3UBE - chains A and B of the 6 polymer chains in the assembly; structure by X-ray diffraction, 2.15 A resolution.

# Chain A
Molecule: Hemagglutinin HA1
From: Influenza A virus
Notes: fragment: Ectodomain HA1, residues 18-344
UniProtKB: C3W5S1 (C3W5S1_I09A0); the construct lacks a stretch of the UniProt sequence, so the offset changes along the chain: 11-55 = UniProt 18-62; 56-83 = UniProt 64-91; 84-90 = UniProt 93-99; 91-116 = UniProt 101-126; 3 more segments
Chain sequence (329 residues; each row starts with the number of its first residue; a row labelled like 116A-116C holds insertion residues (116A, then the next letters in order)):
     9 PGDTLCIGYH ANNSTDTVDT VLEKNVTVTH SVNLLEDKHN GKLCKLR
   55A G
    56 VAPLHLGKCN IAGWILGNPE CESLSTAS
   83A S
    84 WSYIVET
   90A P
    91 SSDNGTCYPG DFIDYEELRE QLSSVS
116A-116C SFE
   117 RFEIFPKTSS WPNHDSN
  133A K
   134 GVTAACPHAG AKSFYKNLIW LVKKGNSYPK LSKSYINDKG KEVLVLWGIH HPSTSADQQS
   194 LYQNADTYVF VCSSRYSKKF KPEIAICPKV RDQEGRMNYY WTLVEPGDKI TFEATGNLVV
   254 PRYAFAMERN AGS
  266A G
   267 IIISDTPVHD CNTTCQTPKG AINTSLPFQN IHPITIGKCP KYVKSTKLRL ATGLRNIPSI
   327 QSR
Not modelled in the structure: 9-10, 326-329
Disulfide bonds: Cys52-Cys277, Cys64-Cys76, Cys97-Cys139, Cys281-Cys305
Covalent attachments: N-acetylglucosamine (NAG) linked to Asn21, Asn94, Asn278
Differences from the reference sequence: expression tag (9-10); engineered mutation Cys205 (Gly219 in C3W5S1), Cys220 (Arg234 in C3W5S1)
What the authors report for this chain:
  - binding site for N-acetyl-alpha-neuraminic acid: Lys133A, Thr136, Ser186, Asp190, Gln226
  - binding site for beta-D-galactopyranose: Asp190, Lys222, Asp225
  - contacts within the chain: Lys222-Asp225 (salt bridge), Lys222-Glu227, Asp225-Glu227
  - binding site for N-acetylglucosamine: Asp190
  - specificity-determining residues: Asp190, Asp225
  - mutagenesis - G205C/R220C: increased stability (proposed by the authors, not directly observed)
  - mutagenesis - T200A: increased binding to glycan array (citing earlier work)
  - mutagenesis - D225G: increased binding to alpha2-3-linked glycans (citing earlier work)
  - mutagenesis - D225G: decreased binding to alpha2-6-linked glycans (citing earlier work)

# Chain B
Molecule: Hemagglutinin HA2
From: Influenza a virus
Notes: fragment: Ectodomain HA2, residues 345-520
UniProtKB: C3W5S1 (C3W5S1_I09A0); residues 1-174 here correspond to UniProt positions 345-518 (UniProt number = residue number + 344)
Chain sequence (177 residues; each row starts with the number of its first residue):
     1 GLFGAIAGFI EGGWTGMVDG WYGYHHQNEQ GSGYAADLKS TQNAIDEITN KVNSVIEKMN
    61 TQFTAVGKEF NHLEKRIENL NKKVDDGFLD IWTYNAELLV LLENERTLDY HDSNVKNLYE
   121 KVRSQLKNNA KEIGNGCFEF YHKCDNTCME SVKNGTYDYP KYSEEAKLNR EEIDSGR
Not modelled in the structure: 175-177
Disulfide bonds: Cys144-Cys148
Differences from the reference sequence: expression tag (175-177)

# Interface between chain A and chain B
Cross-chain cystine bridges: Cys14(A)-Cys137(B)
Residue-residue contacts (129; chain A residue first):
  Asp11(A) with Gln27(B); Asn28(B); Glu29(B); Phe138(B); Glu139(B); Phe140(B), hydrogen bond (backbone-backbone); Cys144(B), hydrogen bond (side chain-backbone)
  Thr12(A) with His26(B); Gln27(B), hydrogen bond (backbone-backbone); Phe138(B); Met149(B)
  Leu13(A) with His25(B); His26(B); Cys137(B); Phe138(B), hydrogen bond (backbone-backbone); Phe140(B), hydrophobic; Met149(B), hydrophobic; Val152(B), hydrophobic
  Cys14(A) with Trp14(B); Gly23(B); Tyr24(B); His25(B), hydrogen bond (backbone-backbone); Gly136(B); Cys137(B), disulfide
  Ile15(A) with Ile10(B); Trp14(B); Gly23(B); Tyr24(B), hydrophobic; Val122(B), hydrophobic; Gly136(B), hydrogen bond (backbone-backbone); Phe138(B), hydrophobic
  Gly16(A) with Trp14(B); Met17(B); Tyr22(B); Gly23(B), hydrogen bond (backbone-backbone)
  Tyr17(A) with Ile6(B); Ala7(B), hydrogen bond (side chain-backbone); Ile10(B), hydrogen bond (side chain-backbone); Glu11(B); Gly12(B), hydrogen bond (side chain-backbone); Gly13(B); Trp14(B), hydrogen bond (backbone-backbone); Met17(B); Trp21(B)
  His18(A) with Trp14(B); Met17(B), hydrogen bond (side chain-backbone); Gly20(B), hydrogen bond (side chain-backbone); Trp21(B), hydrogen bond (backbone-backbone)
  Ala19(A) with Gly13(B); Trp14(B), hydrogen bond (backbone-backbone); Thr15(B)
  Val26(A) with Asn104(B)
  Asp27(A) with Val100(B); Leu101(B); Asn104(B), hydrogen bond (backbone-side chain)
  Thr28(A) with Leu101(B); Asn104(B); Glu105(B), hydrogen bond; Leu108(B)
  Val29(A) with Leu101(B), hydrogen bond (backbone-backbone); Leu102(B), hydrophobic; Glu105(B)
  Leu30(A) with Glu105(B)
  Lys32(A) with Leu101(B)
  Thr37(A) with Trp21(B)
  His38(A) with Trp21(B), hydrogen bond
  Leu42(A) with Val55(B), hydrophobic
  Arg55(A) with Phe63(B)
  Glu106(A) with Glu69(B); Asn71(B)
  Arg109(A) with Glu69(B), salt bridge
  Glu110(A) with Lys68(B), salt bridge
  Ser266(A) with Ala65(B)
  Gly266A(A) with Ala65(B)
  Ile267(A) with Glu69(B)
  Ser291(A) with Ile56(B)
  Pro293(A) with Met59(B), hydrophobic
  Phe294(A) with Met59(B), hydrophobic; Trp92(B), hydrophobic; Ala96(B), hydrophobic
  Pro299(A) with Val66(B)
  Ile300(A) with Val66(B), hydrophobic; Gly67(B)
  Thr301(A) with Thr64(B); Ala65(B); Val66(B), hydrogen bond (backbone-backbone)
  Ile302(A) with Thr64(B)
  Gly303(A) with Gln62(B); Phe63(B); Thr64(B), hydrogen bond (backbone-backbone)
  Lys304(A) with Asn60(B); Thr61(B), hydrogen bond (side chain-backbone); Phe63(B)
  Cys305(A) with Thr61(B), hydrogen bond (backbone-side chain)
  Lys307(A) with Met59(B); Thr61(B); Trp92(B)
  Tyr308(A) with Leu89(B), hydrophobic; Trp92(B)
  Val309(A) with Trp92(B); Thr93(B)
  Lys310(A) with Leu89(B); Thr93(B), hydrogen bond (backbone-side chain)
  Ser311(A) with Glu97(B), hydrogen bond
  Leu314(A) with Ala96(B), hydrophobic; Glu97(B); Val100(B), hydrophobic
  Arg315(A) with Val100(B); Asn104(B), hydrogen bond (backbone-side chain)
  Leu316(A) with Asn104(B)
  Ala317(A) with Asn104(B), hydrogen bond (backbone-side chain); Thr107(B)
  Thr318(A) with Trp21(B); Ile48(B); Val52(B); Thr107(B); His111(B), hydrogen bond (backbone-side chain)
  Gly319(A) with Trp21(B); Leu108(B); His111(B), hydrogen bond (backbone-side chain)
  Leu320(A) with Ile6(B), hydrophobic; Trp21(B); Leu108(B), hydrophobic; His111(B)
  Arg321(A) with Leu108(B)
  Ile323(A) with Ala7(B), hydrophobic; Gly12(B); Gly13(B), hydrogen bond (backbone-backbone)
  Pro324(A) with Thr15(B)
Also at the interface, not in a pair above, chain A (56 interface residues in all): Val34, Val40, Leu54, Ile269, Leu292, Lys313
Also at the interface, not in a pair above, chain B (68 interface residues in all): Val18, Phe70, Asp85, Glu103, Val115, Leu118, Tyr119, Ile133, His142, Lys143, Lys153

# Overview
56 residues of chain A face 68 of chain B across their interface; the contacts include 1 disulfide bond, 30
hydrogen bonds and 2 salt bridges. Polar contacts include Arg109(A)-Glu69(B), Glu110(A)-Lys68(B) and
Asp11(A)-Cys144(B). The paper reports a binding site for N-acetyl-alpha-neuraminic acid at Lys133A(A),
Thr136(A) and Ser186(A) among others; G205C/R220C of chain A increase stability; 3 substitutions were tested
in all.
Chain A is Hemagglutinin HA1 (Influenza A virus) and chain B is Hemagglutinin HA2 (Influenza a virus); the
structure, Influenza hemagglutinin from the 2009 pandemic in complex with ligand LSTc, was determined by X-ray
diffraction, deposited together with 3UBJ, 3UBN and 3UBQ.
